Entry 7RJA (electron microscopy, 3.00 A resolution); this record covers chains K and T of the 18 polymer chains in the assembly.

== Chain K (and T) ==
Name: Cytochrome b
Organism: Candida albicans (strain SC5314 / ATCC MYA-2876)
Notes: chain T of this document is another copy of the same molecule, construct and numbering; everything in this record applies to it too
Reference sequence: P0C8L0 (CYB_CANAL); residue numbers follow UniProt; this construct covers 1-387
Sequence (387 residues; numbered 1 to 387; the number before each row is that of its first residue):
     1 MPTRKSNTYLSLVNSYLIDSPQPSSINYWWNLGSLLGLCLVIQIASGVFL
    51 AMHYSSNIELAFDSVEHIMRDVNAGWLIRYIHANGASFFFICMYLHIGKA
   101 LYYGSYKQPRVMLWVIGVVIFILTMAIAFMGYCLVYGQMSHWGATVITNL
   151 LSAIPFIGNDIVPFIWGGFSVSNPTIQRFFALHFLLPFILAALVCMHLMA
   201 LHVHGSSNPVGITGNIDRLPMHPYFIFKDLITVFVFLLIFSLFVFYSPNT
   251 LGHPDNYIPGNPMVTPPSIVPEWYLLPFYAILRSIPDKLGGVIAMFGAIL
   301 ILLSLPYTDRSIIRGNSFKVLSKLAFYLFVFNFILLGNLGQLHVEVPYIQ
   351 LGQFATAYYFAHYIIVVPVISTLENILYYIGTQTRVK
Unresolved in the structure: 384-387
Metal / ion sites: heme Fe site 1: His-82, His-183; heme Fe site 2: His-96, His-197
Ligand contacts:
  - heme (HEM), molecule 1: Trp-29, Trp-30, Asn-31, Leu-32, Gly-33, Ser-34, Leu-36, Gly-37, Leu-40, Phe-89, Met-93, His-96, Ile-97, Lys-99, Ala-100, Ser-105, Arg-110, Leu-113, Trp-114, Gly-117, Val-118, Ile-120, Phe-121, Val-194, His-197, Leu-198, Leu-201, Gly-205, Ser-206, Ser-207
  - heme (HEM), molecule 2: Leu-40, Gln-43, Ile-44, Gly-47, Val-48, Leu-50, Ala-51, Tyr-54, Val-65, Ile-68, Arg-79, His-82, Ala-83, Ala-86, Phe-89, Phe-90, Thr-124, Ile-127, Ala-128, Gly-131, Tyr-132, Leu-134, Val-135, Phe-180, His-183, Phe-184, Pro-187, Leu-190, Asn-256, Glu-272, Tyr-274
  - ubiquinone-10 (U10), molecule 1: Tyr-16, Leu-17, Ser-20, Gln-22, Ile-26, Trp-30, Gly-33, Ser-34, Gly-37, Val-194, Cys-195, Leu-198, Leu-201, Ser-206, Met-221, Asp-229
  - ubiquinone-10 (U10), molecule 2: Ile-122, Leu-123, Met-125, Ala-126, Phe-129, Gly-143, Val-146, Ile-147, Ile-269, Pro-271, Leu-275, Phe-278, Tyr-279, Leu-282, Met-295, Phe-296, Ile-299
Swiss-Prot annotation at these positions:
  - binding site (heme b): His-82, His-96, His-183, His-197

== How chain K and chain T interact ==
Pairs across the interface (41):
  Tyr-9(K) with Met-112(T), hydrophobic; Ile-116(T); Met-196(T), hydrogen bond (side chain-backbone); His-197(T); Met-199(T), hydrophobic; Ala-200(T)
  Val-48(K) with Leu-185(T), hydrophobic
  Ala-51(K) with Ala-181(T)
  Met-52(K) with Gln-177(T); Arg-178(T); Ala-181(T), hydrophobic; Leu-182(T), hydrophobic
  His-53(K) with Gln-177(T), hydrogen bond (backbone-side chain)
  Tyr-54(K) with Gln-177(T)
  Ser-55(K) with Gln-177(T)
  Asn-57(K) with Ser-55(T), hydrogen bond; Leu-60(T)
  Leu-60(K) with Asn-57(T)
  Met-112(K) with Asn-7(T); Tyr-9(T), hydrophobic
  Ile-116(K) with Tyr-9(T)
  Gln-177(K) with Ala-51(T); Met-52(T); His-53(T)
  Arg-178(K) with Met-52(T)
  Phe-180(K) with Phe-180(T), hydrophobic
  Ala-181(K) with Ala-51(T); Met-52(T); Phe-184(T)
  Phe-184(K) with Ala-181(T); Phe-184(T), hydrophobic
  Leu-185(K) with Val-48(T), hydrophobic; Phe-184(T), hydrophobic; Phe-188(T), hydrophobic
  Phe-188(K) with Leu-185(T), hydrophobic; Phe-188(T), hydrophobic
  Met-196(K) with Tyr-9(T), hydrogen bond (backbone-side chain)
  Met-199(K) with Thr-8(T); Leu-12(T), hydrophobic
  Ala-200(K) with Tyr-9(T)
  Val-203(K) with Thr-8(T)
Interface residues without a listed pair, chain K (27 interface residues in all): Ser-56, Glu-59, Pro-174, Leu-182, His-197
Interface residues without a listed pair, chain T (28 interface residues in all): Tyr-54, Ser-56, Pro-174

== In short ==
Chain K and chain T form an interface of 27 and 28 residues respectively, with 4 hydrogen bonds. Polar pairs
include Tyr-9(K)/Met-196(T), His-53(K)/Gln-177(T) and Asn-57(K)/Ser-55(T). Ligands of chain K: heme and
ubiquinone-10. From UniProt: 4 heme b-binding residues on chain K.
Chain K and chain T are both Cytochrome b (Candida albicans (strain SC5314 / ATCC MYA-2876)); the structure,
Complex III2 from Candida albicans, inhibitor free, was determined by electron microscopy, deposited together
with 7RJB, 7RJC, 7RJD and 7RJE.
